Entry 2FUG (X-ray diffraction, 3.30 A resolution); this record covers chains 1 and 2 of the 8 polymer chains in the assembly.

[Chain 1]
Name: NADH-quinone oxidoreductase chain 1
From: Thermus thermophilus
Notes: EC 1.6.99.5; fragment: Hydrophilic domain
UniProt: Q56222 (NQO1_THET8); residue numbers follow UniProt; this construct covers 1-438
Amino-acid sequence (438 residues; row label = number of the first residue in the row):
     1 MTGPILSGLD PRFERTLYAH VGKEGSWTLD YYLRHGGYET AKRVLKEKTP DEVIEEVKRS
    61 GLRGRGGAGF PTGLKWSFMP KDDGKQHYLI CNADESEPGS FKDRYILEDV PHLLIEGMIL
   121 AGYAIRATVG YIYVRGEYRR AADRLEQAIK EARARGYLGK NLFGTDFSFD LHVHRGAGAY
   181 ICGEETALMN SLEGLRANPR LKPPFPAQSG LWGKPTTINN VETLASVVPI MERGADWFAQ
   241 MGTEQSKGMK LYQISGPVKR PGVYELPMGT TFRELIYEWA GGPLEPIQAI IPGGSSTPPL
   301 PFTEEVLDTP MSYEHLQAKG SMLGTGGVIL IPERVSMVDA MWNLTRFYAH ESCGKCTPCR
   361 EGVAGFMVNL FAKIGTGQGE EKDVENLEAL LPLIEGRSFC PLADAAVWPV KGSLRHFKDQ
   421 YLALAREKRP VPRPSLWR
Disordered / not traced: 1-6
Ion coordination: 4Fe-4S cluster Fe: C353, C356, C359, C400
Ligand contacts:
  - FMN (flavin mononucleotide): G64, R65, G66, T72, K75, N92, D94, E95, S96, E97, D103, Y180, I181, G183, E184, E185, I218, N219, N220, T223, P401, L402
  - 4Fe-4S cluster (SF4): I181, P199, S352, C353, G354, K355, C356, C359, S398, F399, C400, L402, A403
What the authors report for this chain:
  - binding site for flavin mononucleotide: G66 to G69, E97, Y180, E184, E185 (proposed by the authors, not directly observed)
  - 4Fe-4S cluster coordination: C356, C359, C400

[Chain 2]
Name: NADH-quinone oxidoreductase chain 2
From: Thermus thermophilus
Notes: EC 1.6.99.5
UniProt: Q56221 (NQO2_THET8); numbering as in UniProt (aligned over 1-181)
Amino-acid sequence (181 residues; numbered 1 to 181; the number before each row is that of its first residue):
     1 MGFFDDKQDF LEETFAKYPP EGRRAAIMPL LRRVQQEEGW IRPERIEEIA RLVGTTPTEV
    61 MGVASFYSYY QFVPTGKYHL QVCATLSCKL AGAEELWDYL TETLGIGPGE VTPDGLFSVQ
   121 KVECLGSCHT APVIQVNDEP YVECVTRARL EALLAGLRAG KRLEEIELPG KCGHHVHEVE
   181 V
Disordered / not traced: 1-2, 181
Curated features (UniProtKB/Swiss-Prot):
  - binding site ([2Fe-2S] cluster): C83, S87, C88, C124, C128
Cystine bridges: C144-C172
Ion coordination: 2Fe-2S cluster Fe: C83, C88, C124, C128
Ligand contacts: 2Fe-2S cluster (FES): C83, T85, L86, S87, C88, C124, L125, G126, S127, C128, V133
What the authors report for this chain:
  - 2Fe-2S cluster coordination: C83

[Chain 1 / chain 2 interface]
Contacting residue pairs (111; chain 1 residue first):
  Y88(1) with P19(2)
  P98(1) with T85(2); C124(2), hydrophobic
  G99(1) with C124(2); C128(2), hydrogen bond (backbone-side chain)
  F101(1) with G126(2); H129(2)
  R104(1) with G126(2); S127(2); E143(2), salt bridge
  Y105(1) with H129(2), hydrogen bond; H174(2), hydrogen bond (side chain-backbone); H175(2)
  D109(1) with H174(2), salt bridge
  Y131(1) with K17(2), hydrogen bond (side chain-backbone); Y18(2), hydrophobic; P19(2)
  R135(1) with E123(2); C124(2), hydrogen bond (side chain-backbone); L125(2), hydrogen bond (side chain-backbone); G126(2)
  G136(1) with R32(2), hydrogen bond (backbone-side chain)
  E137(1) with L125(2); Q135(2), hydrogen bond (backbone-side chain); Y141(2), hydrogen bond (backbone-side chain)
  Y138(1) with L125(2); G126(2); Y141(2)
  R139(1) with D138(2), salt bridge; E139(2); P140(2)
  H172(1) with K17(2)
  H174(1) with Y18(2), hydrogen bond; A25(2); M28(2)
  R175(1) with R32(2)
  G176(1) with R32(2), hydrogen bond (backbone-side chain)
  A177(1) with M28(2), hydrophobic; Y67(2); S68(2), hydrogen bond (backbone-backbone); Y69(2), hydrogen bond (backbone-backbone); Y70(2)
  G178(1) with S68(2), hydrogen bond (backbone-side chain)
  A179(1) with F66(2), hydrophobic; Y67(2), hydrophobic
  I181(1) with F66(2), hydrophobic
  C182(1) with Y67(2), hydrophobic
  S191(1) with M28(2), hydrogen bond; Y67(2), hydrogen bond
  L192(1) with A25(2)
  E193(1) with R24(2); A25(2)
  G194(1) with R24(2), hydrogen bond (backbone-side chain); A25(2); I27(2); V63(2)
  L195(1) with R24(2); V63(2); Y67(2)
  R196(1) with G62(2), hydrogen bond (side chain-backbone); V63(2); F66(2)
  A197(1) with F66(2)
  W212(1) with Y18(2), hydrophobic; P19(2); G22(2)
  K214(1) with E21(2)
  S255(1) with C128(2)
  K259(1) with E178(2); V179(2), hydrogen bond (backbone-backbone); E180(2)
  R260(1) with H177(2); E178(2), salt bridge
  P261(1) with H129(2); V176(2); H177(2), hydrogen bond (backbone-backbone)
  G262(1) with H129(2); H175(2)
  V263(1) with H175(2), hydrogen bond (backbone-backbone); V176(2)
  Y264(1) with V176(2)
  I291(1) with L86(2), hydrophobic
  L330(1) with L90(2)
  I331(1) with L90(2), hydrophobic
  P332(1) with L90(2)
  D339(1) with K89(2), salt bridge
  N343(1) with A84(2), hydrogen bond (side chain-backbone); T85(2); L86(2), hydrogen bond (side chain-backbone); K89(2)
  F347(1) with T85(2); E123(2)
  H350(1) with E123(2), salt bridge
  E351(1) with E123(2)
  R433(1) with E94(2), salt bridge
  P434(1) with E95(2)
  S435(1) with E95(2), hydrogen bond
  L436(1) with K89(2); L90(2), hydrophobic; A91(2); G92(2); E95(2), hydrogen bond (backbone-side chain)
  W437(1) with A91(2); G92(2); E95(2), hydrogen bond; L96(2), hydrophobic; V145(2); T146(2); R147(2), hydrogen bond (backbone-side chain)
  R438(1) with T146(2); R147(2), hydrogen bond (backbone-backbone)
Also at the interface, not in a pair above, chain 1 (68 interface residues in all): V21, E24, S96, E97, S100, E108, Y133, R140, V173, I254, P257, I329, A340, L344, R346
Also at the interface, not in a pair above, chain 2 (56 interface residues in all): S87, Y99, K121, V122, A131, P132

[Overview]
68 residues of chain 1 face 56 of chain 2 across their interface; the contacts include 28 hydrogen bonds and 7
salt bridges. Polar contacts include R104(1)-E143(2), D109(1)-H174(2) and R139(1)-D138(2). The paper reports a
binding site for flavin mononucleotide at G66(1), E97(1) and Y180(1) among others; 4Fe-4S cluster coordination
by C356(1), C359(1) and C400(1).
Chain 1 is NADH-quinone oxidoreductase chain 1 and chain 2 is NADH-quinone oxidoreductase chain 2, both from
Thermus thermophilus; the structure, Crystal structure of the hydrophilic domain of respiratory complex I from
Thermus thermophilus, was determined by X-ray diffraction.
